PDB entry 4F3Z | X-ray diffraction, 3.20 A resolution | chains B and F of the 6 polymer chains in the assembly

# Chain B (and F)
Protein: Hemagglutinin
Source organism: Influenza A virus
Notes: fragment: ha2; chain F of this document is another copy of the same molecule, construct and numbering; everything in this record applies to it too
Reference sequence: Q8QT89 (Q8QT89_9INFA); residues 1-176 here correspond to UniProt positions 345-520 (UniProt number = residue number + 344)
Sequence (179 residues; row label = number of the first residue in the row):
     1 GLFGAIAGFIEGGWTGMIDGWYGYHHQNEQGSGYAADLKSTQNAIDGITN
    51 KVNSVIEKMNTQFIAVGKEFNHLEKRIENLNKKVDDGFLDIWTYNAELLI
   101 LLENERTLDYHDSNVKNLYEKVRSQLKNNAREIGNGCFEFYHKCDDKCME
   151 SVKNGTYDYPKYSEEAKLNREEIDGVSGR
Disordered / not traced: 172-179 (chain F: 171-179)
Disulfides: Cys-144/Cys-148
Construct notes: expression tag (177-179)

# Chain B / chain F interface
Contacting residue pairs - 37 pairs, chain B then chain F:
  Phe-3(B) with Leu-2(F)
  Lys-58(B) with Tyr-94(F); Glu-97(F); Leu-98(F)
  Met-59(B) with Tyr-94(F), hydrophobic
  Gln-62(B) with Asp-86(F); Asp-90(F)
  Lys-68(B) with Asn-79(F); Lys-83(F)
  Glu-69(B) with Arg-76(F), hydrogen bond (backbone-side chain)
  Phe-70(B) with Arg-76(F)
  Glu-74(B) with Arg-76(F), salt bridge
  Ile-77(B) with Ile-77(F), hydrophobic
  Asn-81(B) with Leu-80(F); Lys-83(F), hydrogen bond
  Val-84(B) with Leu-80(F), hydrophobic; Lys-83(F); Val-84(F), hydrophobic
  Asp-85(B) with Lys-83(F), salt bridge
  Phe-88(B) with Lys-83(F); Val-84(F); Gly-87(F); Phe-88(F), hydrophobic; Ile-91(F), hydrophobic
  Ile-91(B) with Ile-91(F), hydrophobic
  Trp-92(B) with Ile-91(F), hydrophobic; Tyr-94(F), hydrophobic
  Asn-95(B) with Tyr-94(F); Asn-95(F)
  Leu-99(B) with Tyr-94(F)
  Arg-106(B) with Glu-105(F), salt bridge; Arg-106(F); Asp-109(F), salt bridge
  Ser-113(B) with Leu-2(F), hydrogen bond (side chain-backbone)
  Asn-117(B) with Gly-1(F), hydrogen bond (side chain-backbone); Leu-2(F); Gly-4(F)
Interface residues without a listed pair, chain B (25 interface residues in all): Asn-60, Ile-64, Leu-80, Tyr-110, Arg-123
Interface residues without a listed pair, chain F (24 interface residues in all): Phe-3, Leu-101, Glu-132

# Summary
25 residues of chain B and 24 residues of chain F are in contact, with 4 hydrogen bonds and 4 salt bridges.
Polar pairs include Glu-74(B)/Arg-76(F), Asp-85(B)/Lys-83(F) and Arg-106(B)/Glu-105(F).
Chain B and chain F are both Hemagglutinin (Influenza A virus); the structure, Crystal structure of a swine
H1N2 influenza virus hemagglutinin, was determined by X-ray diffraction.
